3Q0F - chains X and C of the 4 polymer chains in the assembly; structure by X-ray diffraction, 2.75 A resolution.

== Chain X ==
Protein: Histone-lysine N-methyltransferase, H3 lysine-9 specific SUVH5
Organism: Arabidopsis thaliana
Notes: EC 2.1.1.43; fragment: SUVH5 SRA Domain
UniProtKB: O82175 (SUVH5_ARATH); numbering as in UniProt (aligned over 362-528)
Chain sequence (167 residues; row label = number of the first residue in the row):
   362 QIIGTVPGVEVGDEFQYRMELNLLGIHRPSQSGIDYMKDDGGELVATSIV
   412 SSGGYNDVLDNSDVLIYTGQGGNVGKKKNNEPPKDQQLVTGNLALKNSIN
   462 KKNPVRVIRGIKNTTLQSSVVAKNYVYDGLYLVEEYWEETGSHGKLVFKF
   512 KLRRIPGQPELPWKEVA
Not modelled in the structure: 435-442, 474-483, 525-528
Reported in the primary citation:
  - binding site for the 10-nt DNA strand (chain C): Gln392

== Chain C ==
Molecule: 10-nt DNA strand
Sequence (10 nucleotides; row label = number of the first residue in the row):
     1 TACTCCTCAG
Modified residues: 5CM (5-methyl-2'-deoxy-cytidine-5'-monophosphate) at position 5

== Chain X / chain C interface ==
Contacting residue pairs (23; chain X residue first):
  Tyr378(X) with DT7(C), phosphate contact; DC8(C), hydrogen bond to the phosphate
  Arg379(X) with 5CM_5(C), sugar contact; DC6(C), phosphate contact; DT7(C), hydrogen bond to the phosphate
  Ser391(X) with DC6(C), sugar contact
  Gln392(X) with DT4(C), hydrogen bond to the base; 5CM_5(C), sugar contact; DC6(C), base contact
  Ser393(X) with DT4(C), phosphate contact; 5CM_5(C), phosphate contact
  Gly394(X) with 5CM_5(C), hydrogen bond to the phosphate
  Val411(X) with 5CM_5(C), base contact
  Ser412(X) with 5CM_5(C), base contact
  Ser413(X) with 5CM_5(C), hydrogen bond to the base
  Gly414(X) with 5CM_5(C), base contact
  Tyr416(X) with 5CM_5(C), hydrogen bond to the phosphate
  Asp418(X) with 5CM_5(C), hydrogen bond to the base
  Tyr428(X) with 5CM_5(C), base contact
  Thr429(X) with 5CM_5(C), hydrogen bond to the base
  Gln431(X) with 5CM_5(C), phosphate contact
  Tyr486(X) with DC6(C), phosphate contact; DT7(C), hydrogen bond to the phosphate
Other interface residues (no listed pair), chain X (20 interface residues in all): Gln377, Ile395, Gly430, Gly432

== Overview ==
20 residues of chain X face 5 of chain C across their interface; the contacts include 9 hydrogen bonds. Among
the polar pairs are Gln392(X)-DT4(C), Ser413(X)-5CM_5(C) and Asp418(X)-5CM_5(C). From the paper: a binding
site for the 10-nt DNA strand (chain C) at Gln392(X).
Chain X is Histone-lysine N-methyltransferase, H3 lysine-9 specific SUVH5 (Arabidopsis thaliana) and chain C
is a 10-nt DNA strand; the structure, Crystal structure of SUVH5 SRA- methylated CHH DNA complex, was
determined by X-ray diffraction together with 3Q0D, 3Q0B and 3Q0C from the same study.
